1AYN - chains 2 and 3 of the 4 polymer chains in the assembly; structure by X-ray diffraction, 2.90 A resolution.

== Chain 2 ==
Molecule: Human rhinovirus 16 coat protein
Organism: Human rhinovirus sp
Notes: engineered mutation(s): N-TERMINAL MYRISTOYLATION ON VP4
UniProt: Q82122 (POLG_HRV16); residues 1-261 here correspond to UniProt positions 69-329 (UniProt number = residue number + 68)
Chain sequence (261 residues; each row starts with the number of its first residue):
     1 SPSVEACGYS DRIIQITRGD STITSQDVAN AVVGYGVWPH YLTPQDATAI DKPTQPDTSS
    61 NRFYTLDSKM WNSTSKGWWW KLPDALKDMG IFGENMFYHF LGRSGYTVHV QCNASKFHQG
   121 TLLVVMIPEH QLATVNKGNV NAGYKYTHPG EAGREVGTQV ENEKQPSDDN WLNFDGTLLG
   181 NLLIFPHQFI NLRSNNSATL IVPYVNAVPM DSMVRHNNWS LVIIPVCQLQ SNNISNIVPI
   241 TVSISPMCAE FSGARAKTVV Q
Not modelled in the structure: 1-9

== Chain 3 ==
Molecule: Human rhinovirus 16 coat protein
Organism: Human rhinovirus sp
Notes: engineered mutation(s): N-TERMINAL MYRISTOYLATION ON VP4
UniProt: Q82122 (POLG_HRV16); residues 1-238 here correspond to UniProt positions 330-567 (UniProt number = residue number + 329)
Chain sequence (238 residues; each row starts with the number of its first residue):
     1 GLPVYVTPGS GQFMTTDDMQ SPCALPWYHP TKEIFIPGEV KNLIEMCQVD TLIPINSTQS
    61 NIGNVSMYTV TLSPQTKLAE EIFAIKVDIA SHPLATTLIG EIASYFTHWT GSLRFSFMFC
   121 GTANTTLKVL LAYTPPGIGK PRSRKEAMLG THVVWDVGLQ STVSLVVPWI SASQYRFTTP
   181 DTYSSAGYIT CWYQTNFVVP PNTPNTAEML CFVSGCKDFC LRMARDTDLH KQTGPITQ

== Interface between chain 2 and chain 3 ==
Contacting residue pairs - 70 pairs, chain 2 then chain 3:
  Tyr-35(2) / Gly-38(3)
  Val-37(2) / Phe-35(3)  hydrophobic
  Val-37(2) / Pro-37(3)  hydrophobic
  Gln-45(2) / Lys-32(3)  hydrogen bond (backbone-side chain)
  Asp-46(2) / Glu-33(3)
  Asp-46(2) / Ile-34(3)
  Asp-46(2) / Phe-35(3)  hydrogen bond (side chain-backbone)
  Ala-47(2) / Lys-32(3)  hydrogen bond (backbone-side chain)
  Lys-116(2) / Thr-122(3)
  Lys-116(2) / Ala-123(3)  hydrogen bond (backbone-backbone)
  Lys-116(2) / Asn-124(3)  hydrogen bond (backbone-side chain)
  Phe-117(2) / Thr-122(3)
  Phe-117(2) / Asn-124(3)
  Phe-117(2) / Thr-203(3)
  Phe-117(2) / Pro-204(3)
  His-118(2) / Thr-122(3)
  Gln-119(2) / Cys-120(3)
  Gln-119(2) / Gly-121(3)
  Gln-119(2) / Thr-122(3)  hydrogen bond (side chain-backbone)
  Gln-119(2) / Pro-204(3)
  Gln-119(2) / Thr-206(3)  hydrogen bond (side chain-backbone)
  Gln-119(2) / Ala-207(3)
  Thr-121(2) / Met-118(3)
  Thr-121(2) / Cys-120(3)  hydrogen bond
  Asn-139(2) / Gln-238(3)  hydrogen bond (side chain-backbone)
  Asn-170(2) / Val-65(3)
  Trp-171(2) / Gly-63(3)
  Trp-171(2) / Met-67(3)  hydrophobic
  Leu-178(2) / Tyr-68(3)
  Leu-178(2) / Thr-96(3)
  Leu-179(2) / Val-65(3)  hydrophobic
  Leu-179(2) / Tyr-68(3)
  Gly-180(2) / Thr-51(3)
  Gly-180(2) / Leu-52(3)  hydrogen bond (backbone-backbone)
  Gly-180(2) / Tyr-68(3)  hydrogen bond (backbone-side chain)
  Asn-181(2) / Thr-51(3)
  Asn-181(2) / Thr-96(3)  hydrogen bond (side chain-backbone)
  Asn-181(2) / Thr-97(3)
  Asn-181(2) / Leu-98(3)  hydrogen bond (side chain-backbone)
  Leu-183(2) / Val-49(3)
  Leu-183(2) / Asp-50(3)
  Leu-183(2) / Thr-51(3)
  Leu-183(2) / Phe-212(3)  hydrophobic
  Ile-184(2) / Leu-98(3)  hydrophobic
  Phe-189(2) / Leu-210(3)  hydrophobic
  Phe-189(2) / Phe-212(3)  hydrophobic
  Asn-191(2) / Met-118(3)
  Asn-191(2) / Phe-119(3)  hydrogen bond (side chain-backbone)
  Asn-191(2) / Cys-120(3)
  Arg-193(2) / Phe-119(3)
  Arg-193(2) / Gly-121(3)  hydrogen bond (side chain-backbone)
  Arg-193(2) / Thr-122(3)  hydrogen bond (side chain-backbone)
  Arg-193(2) / Ala-123(3)
  Arg-193(2) / Thr-125(3)  hydrogen bond (side chain-backbone)
  Arg-193(2) / Gly-158(3)  hydrogen bond (side chain-backbone)
  Pro-203(2) / Pro-37(3)  hydrophobic
  Tyr-204(2) / Pro-37(3)
  Asn-206(2) / Ile-36(3)
  Ala-207(2) / Ile-34(3)
  Val-208(2) / Ile-34(3)
  Pro-209(2) / Ile-34(3)
  Val-226(2) / Thr-69(3)
  Val-226(2) / Leu-210(3)  hydrophobic
  Cys-227(2) / Thr-69(3)
  Cys-227(2) / Cys-120(3)  hydrophobic
  Cys-227(2) / Glu-208(3)
  Gln-230(2) / Thr-206(3)
  Asn-232(2) / Asn-202(3)
  Asn-232(2) / Thr-203(3)
  Asn-232(2) / Pro-204(3)
Other interface residues (no listed pair), chain 2 (39 interface residues in all): His-40, Gly-120, Ser-194, Val-205, Ile-224, Pro-225, Ser-231
Other interface residues (no listed pair), chain 3 (43 interface residues in all): Met-46, Asn-64, Val-157, Leu-159, Ser-161, Pro-201

== Overview ==
The interface between chain 2 and chain 3 involves 39 residues on one side and 43 on the other, with 18
hydrogen bonds. Polar contacts include Gln-45(2)/Lys-32(3), Asp-46(2)/Phe-35(3) and Ala-47(2)/Lys-32(3).
Here chain 2 is Human rhinovirus 16 coat protein and chain 3 is Human rhinovirus 16 coat protein, both from
Human rhinovirus sp. Entry 1AYN (Human rhinovirus 16 coat protein) was determined by X-ray diffraction.
